PDB entry 9CBZ | electron microscopy, 2.86 A resolution | chains B and A of the 4 polymer chains in the assembly

# Chain B (and A)
Name: Mucolipin-1
Organism: Mus musculus
Notes: chain A of this document is another copy of the same molecule, construct and numbering; everything in this record applies to it too
UniProt: Q99J21 (MCLN1_MOUSE); numbering as in UniProt (aligned over 1-580)
Chain sequence (580 residues; row label = number of the first residue in the row):
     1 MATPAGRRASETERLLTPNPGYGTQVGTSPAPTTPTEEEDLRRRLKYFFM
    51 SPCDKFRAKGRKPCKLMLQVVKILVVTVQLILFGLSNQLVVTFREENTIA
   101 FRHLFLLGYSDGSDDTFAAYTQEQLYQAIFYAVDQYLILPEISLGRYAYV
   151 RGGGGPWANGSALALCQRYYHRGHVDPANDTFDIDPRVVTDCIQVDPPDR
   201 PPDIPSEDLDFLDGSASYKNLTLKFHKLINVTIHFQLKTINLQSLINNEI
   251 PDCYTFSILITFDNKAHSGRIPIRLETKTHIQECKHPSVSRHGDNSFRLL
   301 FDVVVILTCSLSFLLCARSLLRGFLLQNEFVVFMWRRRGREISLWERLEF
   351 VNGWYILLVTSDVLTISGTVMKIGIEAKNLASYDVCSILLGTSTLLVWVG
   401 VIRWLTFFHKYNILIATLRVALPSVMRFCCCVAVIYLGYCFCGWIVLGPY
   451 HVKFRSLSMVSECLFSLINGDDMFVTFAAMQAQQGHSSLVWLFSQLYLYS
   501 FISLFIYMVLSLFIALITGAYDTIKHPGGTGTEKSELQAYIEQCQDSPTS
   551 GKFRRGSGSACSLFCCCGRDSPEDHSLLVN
Unresolved in the structure: 1-39, 201-215, 528-580
Construct notes: engineered mutation W404 (Tyr in Q99J21)
UniProt features mapped onto this chain:
  - region: R42 to K62 (Interaction with phosphoinositides), L107 to T121 (Extracellular/lumenal pore loop), C565 to C567 (Required for palmitoylation and association with membranes)
  - motif: E11 to L16 (Dileucine motif), N469 to F474 (Selectivity filter), E573 to L578 (Dileucine internalization motif)
  - modified residue (Phosphoserine): S10, S557, S559
  - glycosylation (N-linked (GlcNAc...) asparagine): N220, N230
  - mutagenesis: T232 (T232P: Loss of Fe(2+) transport; when associated with P-432), D362 (D362Y: Loss of Fe(2+) transport; when associated with P-432), R403 (R403C: Loss of Fe(2+) transport; when associated with P-432), F408 (Decreased Fe(2+) transport; when associated with P-432), V432 (V432P: Constitutively active channel that is targeted to the plasma membrane, and mediates strong inwardly rectifying current), V446 (V446L: Loss of Fe(2+) transport; when associated with P-432), F465 (F465L: Loss of Fe(2+) transport; when associated with P-432)
Glycans and other covalent adducts: N-acetylglucosamine (NAG) linked to N230
From the paper describing this entry:
  - contacts within the chain: K65-W404 (hydrophobic contact), Q69-W404 (hydrophobic contact), L358-W404 (hydrophobic contact), L66-W404, R403-W404

# Chain B / chain A interface
Residue-residue contacts (150):
  T116(B) - D111(A)
  A119(B) - L144(A)
  Y120(B) - I99(A)
  Y120(B) - A100(A)  hydrophobic
  Y120(B) - H103(A)  hydrogen bond
  Y120(B) - L104(A)
  Y120(B) - D111(A)
  Y120(B) - L144(A)
  T121(B) - L104(A)
  T121(B) - I142(A)
  T121(B) - L144(A)
  Q122(B) - P140(A)
  Q122(B) - E141(A)
  Q122(B) - I142(A)  hydrogen bond (backbone-backbone)
  Q122(B) - S143(A)  hydrogen bond (side chain-backbone)
  Q122(B) - L144(A)
  L125(B) - L144(A)  hydrophobic
  R172(B) - S290(A)  hydrogen bond
  V175(B) - R146(A)  hydrogen bond (backbone-side chain)
  V175(B) - L242(A)  hydrophobic
  P177(B) - R146(A)
  P177(B) - A148(A)
  P177(B) - K238(A)
  A178(B) - A148(A)
  D180(B) - K238(A)
  D180(B) - C253(A)
  D180(B) - C284(A)
  D180(B) - K285(A)  hydrogen bond (backbone-backbone)
  D180(B) - H286(A)  hydrogen bond (backbone-backbone)
  T181(B) - H286(A)  hydrogen bond
  F182(B) - I240(A)  hydrophobic
  F182(B) - I250(A)  hydrophobic
  F182(B) - P251(A)
  F182(B) - C284(A)  hydrophobic
  F182(B) - H286(A)  hydrogen bond (backbone-backbone)
  F182(B) - P287(A)  hydrophobic
  F182(B) - S288(A)  hydrogen bond (backbone-backbone)
  F182(B) - V289(A)  hydrophobic
  D183(B) - S288(A)  hydrogen bond
  I184(B) - L242(A)  hydrophobic
  I184(B) - L245(A)  hydrophobic
  I184(B) - S288(A)  hydrogen bond (backbone-backbone)
  I184(B) - V289(A)
  I184(B) - S290(A)  hydrogen bond (backbone-backbone)
  D185(B) - S290(A)
  P186(B) - S290(A)
  P186(B) - H292(A)
  F225(B) - L144(A)  hydrophobic
  H226(B) - R146(A)
  H226(B) - L242(A)
  K265(B) - Q243(A)
  A266(B) - F93(A)
  A266(B) - Q243(A)
  H267(B) - F93(A)
  H267(B) - L242(A)
  H267(B) - Q243(A)
  S268(B) - E96(A)
  S268(B) - N97(A)
  S268(B) - A100(A)
  S268(B) - Y147(A)  hydrogen bond (backbone-side chain)
  G269(B) - A100(A)
  G269(B) - L144(A)
  G269(B) - G145(A)
  G269(B) - Y147(A)
  R270(B) - E96(A)  salt bridge
  R270(B) - I99(A)
  I271(B) - L144(A)  hydrophobic
  R427(B) - K410(A)
  R427(B) - Y411(A)  hydrogen bond
  F428(B) - I413(A)  hydrophobic
  F428(B) - L414(A)  hydrophobic
  C431(B) - I402(A)  hydrophobic
  C431(B) - Y411(A)
  V434(B) - W398(A)
  V434(B) - V401(A)  hydrophobic
  V434(B) - I402(A)  hydrophobic
  I435(B) - I402(A)  hydrophobic
  I435(B) - L414(A)  hydrophobic
  L437(B) - W398(A)  hydrophobic
  G438(B) - L395(A)
  G438(B) - W398(A)
  Y439(B) - L395(A)
  F441(B) - T77(A)
  F441(B) - L80(A)
  F441(B) - W398(A)  hydrophobic
  C442(B) - G391(A)  hydrogen bond (side chain-backbone)
  W444(B) - I81(A)  hydrophobic
  I445(B) - L80(A)
  I445(B) - G84(A)
  I445(B) - N87(A)
  V446(B) - S387(A)
  V446(B) - G391(A)
  P449(B) - N87(A)
  P449(B) - Q88(A)
  P449(B) - V91(A)  hydrophobic
  P449(B) - E95(A)
  Y450(B) - V91(A)
  Y450(B) - R94(A)  hydrogen bond
  G470(B) - N469(A)
  G470(B) - D471(A)
  D471(B) - D471(A)
  D472(B) - D471(A)  hydrogen bond (backbone-side chain)
  M473(B) - F465(A)  hydrophobic
  M473(B) - S466(A)
  M473(B) - N469(A)
  M473(B) - D471(A)  hydrogen bond (backbone-side chain)
  F474(B) - K453(A)
  F474(B) - M459(A)
  F474(B) - E462(A)
  F474(B) - C463(A)  hydrophobic
  F474(B) - S466(A)  hydrogen bond (backbone-side chain)
  F474(B) - D471(A)  hydrogen bond (backbone-side chain)
  F474(B) - D472(A)
  F477(B) - E462(A)
  Q481(B) - S456(A)
  Q481(B) - S458(A)  hydrogen bond
  Q481(B) - M459(A)
  Q481(B) - E462(A)
  S487(B) - D384(A)  hydrogen bond
  L489(B) - V385(A)  hydrophobic
  L489(B) - I388(A)
  V490(B) - D384(A)
  V490(B) - I388(A)
  W491(B) - S458(A)
  F493(B) - I388(A)  hydrophobic
  F493(B) - T392(A)
  Q495(B) - E462(A)  hydrogen bond
  Y499(B) - S461(A)  hydrogen bond
  Y499(B) - E462(A)  hydrogen bond (side chain-backbone)
  Y499(B) - F465(A)  hydrophobic
  I502(B) - F465(A)  hydrophobic
  S503(B) - F465(A)
  I506(B) - N469(A)
  Y507(B) - F465(A)
  Y507(B) - I468(A)
  Y507(B) - N469(A)  hydrogen bond
  Y507(B) - L510(A)  hydrophobic
  Y507(B) - F513(A)  hydrophobic
  Y507(B) - I514(A)
  Y507(B) - I517(A)
  M508(B) - L418(A)  hydrophobic
  M508(B) - I517(A)  hydrophobic
  V509(B) - L414(A)  hydrophobic
  S511(B) - I514(A)
  L512(B) - I413(A)  hydrophobic
  L512(B) - L414(A)  hydrophobic
  L512(B) - T417(A)
  L512(B) - Y521(A)  hydrophobic
  A515(B) - Y521(A)  hydrophobic
  L516(B) - Y521(A)
Other interface residues (no listed pair), chain B (75 interface residues in all): Y170, D176, N179, P272, C430, G448, V475, Q483, H486, L504
Other interface residues (no listed pair), chain A (82 interface residues in all): T239, N241, T394, V399, L405, I415

# Overview
75 residues of chain B and 82 residues of chain A are in contact, with 27 hydrogen bonds and 1 salt bridge.
Polar contacts include R270(B)-E96(A), Y120(B)-H103(A) and Q122(B)-S143(A). Covalently linked
N-acetylglucosamine: at N230(B). From UniProt: 7 mutagenesis sites on chain B. The paper reports contacts
within the chain involving K65(B), W404(B) and Q69(B) among others.
Both chains are Mucolipin-1 (Mus musculus). Entry 9CBZ (Cryo-EM structure of mouse TRPML1 channel Y404W at
2.86 Angstrom resolution) was determined by electron microscopy, deposited together with 9CC2.
